PDB entry 7FH3 | X-ray diffraction, 1.80 A resolution | chains A and B

[Chain A (and B)]
Name: Bifunctional 3'-phosphoadenosine 5'-phosphosulfate synthase 2
From: Homo sapiens
Notes: EC 2.7.7.4, 2.7.1.25; fragment: Sulfate adenylyltransferase, ATP sulfurylase; chain B of this document is another copy of the same molecule, construct and numbering; everything in this record applies to it too
Reference sequence: O95340 (PAPS2_HUMAN); numbering as in UniProt (aligned over 223-614)
Chain sequence (393 residues; numbered 222 to 614; the number before each row is that of its first residue):
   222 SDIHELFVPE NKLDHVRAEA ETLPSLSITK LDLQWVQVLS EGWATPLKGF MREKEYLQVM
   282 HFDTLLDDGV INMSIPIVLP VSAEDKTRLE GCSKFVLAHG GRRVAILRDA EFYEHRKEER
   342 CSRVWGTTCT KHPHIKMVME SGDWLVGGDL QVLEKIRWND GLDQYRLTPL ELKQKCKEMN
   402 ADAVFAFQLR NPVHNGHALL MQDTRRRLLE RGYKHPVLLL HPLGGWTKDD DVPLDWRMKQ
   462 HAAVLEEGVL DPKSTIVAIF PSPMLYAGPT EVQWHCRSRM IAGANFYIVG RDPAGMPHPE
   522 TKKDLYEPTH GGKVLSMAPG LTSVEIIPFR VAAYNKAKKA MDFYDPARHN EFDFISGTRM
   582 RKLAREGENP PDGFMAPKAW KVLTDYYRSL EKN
Not modelled in the structure: 613-614
Construct notes: expression tag (222)
UniProt features mapped onto this chain:
  - binding site (ATP): Gln-409 to Asn-412, Gly-511 to Ala-515, Ala-553
  - natural variant: Gly-270 (G270D: In BCYM4), Val-291 (V291M: Decreased sulfate assimilation)
Ligand contacts: beta-D-glucopyranose (BGC): Gly-445, Gly-446, Trp-447, Thr-448, Asp-450, Pro-454, Leu-455, Arg-458

[How chain A and chain B interact]
Contacting residue pairs - 58 pairs, chain A then chain B:
  Glu-274(A) / His-531(B)  salt bridge
  Glu-274(A) / Lys-534(B)  salt bridge
  Lys-275(A) / Met-538(B)
  Leu-278(A) / His-531(B)
  Leu-278(A) / Met-538(B)  hydrophobic
  Gln-279(A) / Met-538(B)
  His-282(A) / Asp-284(B)
  His-282(A) / Pro-490(B)
  His-282(A) / Thr-491(B)
  His-282(A) / Val-535(B)
  Phe-283(A) / Phe-283(B)
  Phe-283(A) / Asp-284(B)
  Phe-283(A) / Gln-494(B)
  Phe-283(A) / Val-535(B)  hydrophobic
  Phe-283(A) / Met-538(B)  hydrophobic
  Phe-283(A) / Ala-539(B)  hydrophobic
  Phe-283(A) / Pro-540(B)
  Asp-284(A) / His-282(B)
  Asp-284(A) / Phe-283(B)
  Glu-335(A) / Glu-528(B)
  Arg-337(A) / Asp-525(B)
  Arg-337(A) / Leu-526(B)  hydrogen bond (side chain-backbone)
  Arg-337(A) / Tyr-527(B)
  Arg-337(A) / Glu-528(B)
  Glu-339(A) / Thr-348(B)  hydrogen bond
  Glu-340(A) / Gly-347(B)
  Ser-343(A) / Ser-343(B)
  Ser-343(A) / Gly-347(B)
  Ser-343(A) / Thr-348(B)
  Arg-344(A) / Arg-344(B)  hydrogen bond (side chain-backbone)
  Arg-344(A) / Val-345(B)
  Arg-344(A) / Thr-491(B)  hydrogen bond
  Arg-344(A) / Tyr-527(B)
  Val-345(A) / Arg-344(B)
  Gly-347(A) / Glu-340(B)
  Gly-347(A) / Ser-343(B)
  Thr-348(A) / Glu-339(B)  hydrogen bond
  Thr-348(A) / Ser-343(B)
  Pro-490(A) / His-282(B)
  Thr-491(A) / His-282(B)
  Thr-491(A) / Arg-344(B)  hydrogen bond
  Gln-494(A) / Phe-283(B)
  Asp-525(A) / Arg-337(B)
  Leu-526(A) / Arg-337(B)  hydrogen bond (backbone-side chain)
  Tyr-527(A) / Arg-337(B)
  Tyr-527(A) / Arg-344(B)
  Glu-528(A) / Glu-335(B)
  Glu-528(A) / Arg-337(B)
  His-531(A) / Glu-274(B)  salt bridge
  His-531(A) / Leu-278(B)
  Lys-534(A) / Glu-274(B)  salt bridge
  Val-535(A) / His-282(B)
  Val-535(A) / Phe-283(B)  hydrophobic
  Met-538(A) / Lys-275(B)
  Met-538(A) / Leu-278(B)  hydrophobic
  Met-538(A) / Gln-279(B)  hydrogen bond
  Ala-539(A) / Phe-283(B)  hydrophobic
  Pro-540(A) / Phe-283(B)
Other interface residues (no listed pair), chain A (31 interface residues in all): Trp-346, Thr-349
Other interface residues (no listed pair), chain B (31 interface residues in all): Trp-346, Thr-349

[Overview]
The chain A/chain B interface involves 31 residues from each chain, with 8 hydrogen bonds and 4 salt bridges.
Polar pairs include Glu-274(A)/His-531(B), Glu-274(A)/Lys-534(B) and Arg-337(A)/Leu-526(B). Bound to chain A:
beta-D-glucopyranose. UniProt lists 10 ATP-binding residues on chain A.
Both chains are Bifunctional 3'-phosphoadenosine 5'-phosphosulfate synthase 2 (Homo sapiens). Entry 7FH3
(Crystal structure of the ATP sulfurylase domain of human PAPSS2) was determined by X-ray diffraction together
with 7FHA from the same study.
